Entry 8DG7 (electron microscopy, 3.32 A resolution); this record covers chains A and E of the 4 polymer chains in the assembly.

Chain A:
Molecule: Endoribonuclease Dcr-1
From: Drosophila melanogaster
Notes: EC 3.1.26.-
UniProtKB: Q9VCU9 (DCR1_DROME); residue numbers follow UniProt; this construct covers 1-2249
Sequence (2249 residues; row label = number of the first residue in the row):
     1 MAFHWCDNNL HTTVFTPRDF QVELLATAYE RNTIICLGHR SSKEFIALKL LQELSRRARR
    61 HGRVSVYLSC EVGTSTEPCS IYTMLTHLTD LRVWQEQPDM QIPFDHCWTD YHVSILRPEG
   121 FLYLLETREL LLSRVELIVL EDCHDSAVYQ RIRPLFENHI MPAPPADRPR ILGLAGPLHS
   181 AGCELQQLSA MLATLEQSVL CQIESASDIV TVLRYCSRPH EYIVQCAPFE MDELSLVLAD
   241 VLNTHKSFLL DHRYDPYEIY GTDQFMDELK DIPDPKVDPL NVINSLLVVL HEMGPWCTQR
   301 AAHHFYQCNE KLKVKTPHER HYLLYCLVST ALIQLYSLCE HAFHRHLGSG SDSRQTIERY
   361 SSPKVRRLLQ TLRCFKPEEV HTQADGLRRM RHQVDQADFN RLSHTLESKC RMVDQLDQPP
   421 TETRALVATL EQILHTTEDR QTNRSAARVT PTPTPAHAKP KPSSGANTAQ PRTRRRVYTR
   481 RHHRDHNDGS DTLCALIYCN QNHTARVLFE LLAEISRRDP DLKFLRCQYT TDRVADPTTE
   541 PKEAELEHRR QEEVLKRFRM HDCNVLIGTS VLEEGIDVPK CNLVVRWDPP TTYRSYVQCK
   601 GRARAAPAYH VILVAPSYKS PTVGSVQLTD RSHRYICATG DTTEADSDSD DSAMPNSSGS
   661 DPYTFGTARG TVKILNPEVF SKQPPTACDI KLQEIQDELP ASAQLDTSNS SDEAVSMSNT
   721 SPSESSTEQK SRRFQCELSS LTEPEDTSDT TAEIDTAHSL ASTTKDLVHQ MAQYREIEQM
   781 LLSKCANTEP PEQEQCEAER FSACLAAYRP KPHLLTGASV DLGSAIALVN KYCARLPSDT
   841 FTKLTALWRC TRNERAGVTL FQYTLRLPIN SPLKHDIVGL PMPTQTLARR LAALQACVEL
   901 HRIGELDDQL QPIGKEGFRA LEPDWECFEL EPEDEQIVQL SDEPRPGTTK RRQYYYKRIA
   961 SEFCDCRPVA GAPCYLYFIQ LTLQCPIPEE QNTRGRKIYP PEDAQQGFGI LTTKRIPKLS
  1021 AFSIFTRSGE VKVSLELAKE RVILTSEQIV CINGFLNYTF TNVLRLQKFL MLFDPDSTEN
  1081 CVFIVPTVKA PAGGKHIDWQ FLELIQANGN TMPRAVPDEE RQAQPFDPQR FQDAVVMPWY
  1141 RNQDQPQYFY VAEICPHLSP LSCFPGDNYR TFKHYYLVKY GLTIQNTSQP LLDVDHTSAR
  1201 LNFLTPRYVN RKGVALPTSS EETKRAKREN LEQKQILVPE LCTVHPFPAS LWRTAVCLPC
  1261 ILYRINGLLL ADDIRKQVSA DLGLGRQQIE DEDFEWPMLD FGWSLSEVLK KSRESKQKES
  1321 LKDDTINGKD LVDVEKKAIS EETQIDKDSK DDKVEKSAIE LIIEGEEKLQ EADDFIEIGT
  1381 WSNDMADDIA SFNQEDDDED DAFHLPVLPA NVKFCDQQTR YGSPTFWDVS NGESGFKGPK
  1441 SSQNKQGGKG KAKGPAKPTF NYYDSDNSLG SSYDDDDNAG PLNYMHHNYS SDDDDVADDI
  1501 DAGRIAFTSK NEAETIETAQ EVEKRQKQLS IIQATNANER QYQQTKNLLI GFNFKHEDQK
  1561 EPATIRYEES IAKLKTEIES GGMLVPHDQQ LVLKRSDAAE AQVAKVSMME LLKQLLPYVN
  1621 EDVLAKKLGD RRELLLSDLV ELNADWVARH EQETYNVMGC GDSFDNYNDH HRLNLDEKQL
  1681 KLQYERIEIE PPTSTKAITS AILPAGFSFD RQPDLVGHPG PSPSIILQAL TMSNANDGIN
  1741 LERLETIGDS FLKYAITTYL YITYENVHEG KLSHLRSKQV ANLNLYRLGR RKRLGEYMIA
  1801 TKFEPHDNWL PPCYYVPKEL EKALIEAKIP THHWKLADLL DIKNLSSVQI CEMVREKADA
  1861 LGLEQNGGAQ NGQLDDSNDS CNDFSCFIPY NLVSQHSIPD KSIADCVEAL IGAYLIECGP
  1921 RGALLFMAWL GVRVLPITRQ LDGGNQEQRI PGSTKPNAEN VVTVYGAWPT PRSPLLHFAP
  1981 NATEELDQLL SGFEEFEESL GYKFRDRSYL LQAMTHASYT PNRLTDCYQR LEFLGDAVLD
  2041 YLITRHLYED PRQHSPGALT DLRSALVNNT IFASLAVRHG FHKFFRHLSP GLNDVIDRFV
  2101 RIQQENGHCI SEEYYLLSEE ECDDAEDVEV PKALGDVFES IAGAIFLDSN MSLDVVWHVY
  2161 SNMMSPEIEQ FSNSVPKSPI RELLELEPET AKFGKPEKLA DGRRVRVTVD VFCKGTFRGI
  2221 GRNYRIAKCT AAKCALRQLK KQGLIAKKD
Disordered / not traced: 1-10, 257-277, 348-352, 377-491, 640-758, 1290-1293, 1304-1524, 1558-1565, 1593-1605, 1619-1622, 1660-1661, 1672-1704, 1825-1834, 1855-1882, 2111-2122, 2241-2249
Differences from the reference sequence: conflict Arg-134 (Ser in Q9VCU9), Ser-205 (Thr in Q9VCU9), Leu-416 (Met in Q9VCU9), Ser-702 (Ala in Q9VCU9), Cys-796 (Ser in Q9VCU9), Val-1332 (Ala in Q9VCU9), Ala-1338 (Pro in Q9VCU9), Ile-1339 (Thr in Q9VCU9), Ile-1345 (Leu in Q9VCU9)
Metal / ion sites: Mg2+ site 1: Glu-1745, Glu-1908 (shared with 1 residue of chain F); Mg2+ site 2: Asp-1749, Glu-1908 (shared with 1 residue of chain F)
Small-molecule neighbours: uridine-5'-monophosphate (U5P): Arg-994, Arg-996, Arg-1027, Asp-1195, His-1196, Thr-1197, Ser-1198, Ala-1199, Arg-1200, Arg-1207
UniProt features mapped onto this chain:
  - region: Asp-924 to Lys-957 (Wing domain)
  - binding site (ATP): Leu-37 to Glu-44
  - binding site (Mg(2+)): Glu-1745, Asp-1749, Asp-1905, Glu-1908, Glu-2032, Asp-2136, Glu-2139
  - site: Lys-2132 (Important for activity)
  - modified residue (Phosphoserine): Ser-1423, Ser-1877, Ser-1880

Chain E:
Molecule: 21-nt RNA strand
Sequence (21 nucleotides; numbered 2 to 22; the number before each row is that of its first residue):
     2 GAGGUAGUAG GUUGUAUAGU A
Glycans and other covalent adducts: uridine-5'-monophosphate (U5P) linked to G2
Metal / ion sites: Mg2+ site 1: G2, A3; Mg2+ site 2 near A22 (its only coordinating residue here)

Interface between chain A and chain E:
Residue-residue contacts (31):
  Thr-949(A) with U14(E), phosphate contact; G15(E), phosphate contact
  Lys-950(A) with G15(E), sugar contact; U16(E), phosphate contact
  Arg-994(A) with G2(E), salt bridge to the phosphate
  His-1196(A) with G2(E), hydrogen bond to the sugar
  Asn-1210(A) with A10(E), hydrogen bond to the sugar; G11(E), sugar contact
  Arg-1211(A) with G11(E), hydrogen bond to the phosphate; G12(E), salt bridge to the phosphate
  Lys-1212(A) with G12(E), salt bridge to the phosphate
  Ser-1733(A) with G12(E), hydrogen bond to the sugar; U13(E), hydrogen bond to the phosphate
  Asn-1734(A) with U13(E), hydrogen bond to the sugar
  Asn-1736(A) with G11(E), base contact
  Asp-2036(A) with A22(E), hydrogen bond to the sugar
  Thr-2060(A) with G20(E), base contact
  Ser-2064(A) with G20(E), base contact; U21(E), hydrogen bond to the sugar
  Val-2067(A) with U21(E), hydrogen bond to the sugar; A22(E), sugar contact
  Asn-2068(A) with U21(E), sugar contact; A22(E), phosphate contact
  Asn-2069(A) with A22(E), hydrogen bond to the phosphate
  Glu-2139(A) with A22(E), phosphate contact
  Ile-2180(A) with G20(E), sugar contact
  Arg-2181(A) with G20(E), sugar contact
  Leu-2184(A) with U18(E), sugar contact; A19(E), sugar contact
  Arg-2225(A) with U21(E), salt bridge to the phosphate; A22(E), salt bridge to the phosphate
Also at the interface, not in a pair above, chain A (26 interface residues in all): Leu-1216, Glu-1742, Lys-1753, Ser-2178, Lys-2228

Overview:
26 residues of chain A face 13 of chain E across their interface; the contacts include 10 hydrogen bonds and 5
salt bridges. Among the polar pairs are His-1196(A)/G2(E), Asn-1210(A)/A10(E) and Ser-1733(A)/G12(E). Chain A
binds uridine-5'-monophosphate. Covalently linked uridine-5'-monophosphate: at G2(E).
Chain A is Endoribonuclease Dcr-1 (Drosophila melanogaster) and chain E is a 21-nt RNA strand; the structure,
Structural Basis of MicroRNA Biogenesis by Dicer-1 and Its Partner Protein Loqs-PB - complex III, was
determined by electron microscopy, deposited together with 8DFV, 8DG5, 8DGA, 8DGI and 8DGJ.
